PDB entry 8VUL | electron microscopy, 3.83 A resolution | chains H and L of the 4 polymer chains in the assembly

[Chain H]
Name: 003-102 Heavy
Organism: Homo sapiens
Amino-acid sequence (119 residues; numbered 2 to 120; the number before each row is that of its first residue):
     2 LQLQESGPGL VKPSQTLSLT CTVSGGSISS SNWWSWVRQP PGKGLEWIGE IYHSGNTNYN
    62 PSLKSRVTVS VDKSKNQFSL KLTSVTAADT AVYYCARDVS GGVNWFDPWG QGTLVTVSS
Cystine bridges: Cys-22/Cys-96

[Chain L]
Name: 003-102 Light
Organism: Homo sapiens
Amino-acid sequence (109 residues; each row starts with the number of its first residue):
     1 NFMLTQPHSV SESPGKTVTI SCTRSSGSIA SNYVQWYQQR PGSAPTTVIY EDNQRPSGVP
    61 DRFSGSIDSS SNSASLTISG LKTEDEADYY CQSYDSSTVV FGGGTKLTV
Cystine bridges: Cys-22/Cys-91

[Interface between chain H and chain L]
Contacting residue pairs (27; chain H residue first):
  Gln-40(H) with Gln-39(L)
  Lys-44(H) with Tyr-90(L)
  Leu-46(H) with Tyr-90(L); Phe-101(L)
  Trp-48(H) with Thr-98(L); Val-99(L)
  Asn-61(H) with Thr-98(L), hydrogen bond
  Tyr-95(H) with Ser-43(L); Pro-45(L)
  Gly-103(H) with Tyr-94(L), hydrogen bond (backbone-side chain)
  Val-104(H) with Tyr-33(L), hydrophobic; Glu-51(L); Tyr-94(L), hydrophobic
  Asn-105(H) with Gln-35(L), hydrogen bond (backbone-side chain); Gln-92(L), hydrogen bond (backbone-side chain); Tyr-94(L); Val-99(L)
  Trp-106(H) with Gln-35(L); Tyr-37(L); Thr-47(L), hydrogen bond
  Phe-107(H) with Tyr-37(L), hydrogen bond (backbone-side chain); Thr-47(L)
  Asp-108(H) with Thr-47(L)
  Trp-110(H) with Tyr-37(L); Ala-44(L); Pro-45(L)
  Gly-111(H) with Ala-44(L)
Interface residues without a listed pair, chain H (16 interface residues in all): Val-38, Pro-62
Interface residues without a listed pair, chain L (16 interface residues in all): Tyr-50

[Summary]
The chain H/chain L interface involves 16 residues from each chain, with 6 hydrogen bonds. Polar pairs include
Asn-61(H)/Thr-98(L), Gly-103(H)/Tyr-94(L) and Asn-105(H)/Gln-35(L).
Here chain H is 003-102 Heavy and chain L is 003-102 Light, both from Homo sapiens. Entry 8VUL (Human GluN1-2A
with Fab 003-102 Local refinement of ATD) was determined by electron microscopy (same publication as 8VUH,
8VUJ, 8VUN, 8VUQ, 8VUR, 8VUT, 8VUY and 8VVH).
